5XN3 - chains A and B; structure by X-ray diffraction, 1.34 A resolution.

Chain A:
Name: SPRY domain-containing SOCS box protein 2
Source organism: Homo sapiens
UniProt: Q99619 (SPSB2_HUMAN); residue numbers follow UniProt; this construct covers 22-220
Sequence (209 residues; each row starts with the number of its first residue):
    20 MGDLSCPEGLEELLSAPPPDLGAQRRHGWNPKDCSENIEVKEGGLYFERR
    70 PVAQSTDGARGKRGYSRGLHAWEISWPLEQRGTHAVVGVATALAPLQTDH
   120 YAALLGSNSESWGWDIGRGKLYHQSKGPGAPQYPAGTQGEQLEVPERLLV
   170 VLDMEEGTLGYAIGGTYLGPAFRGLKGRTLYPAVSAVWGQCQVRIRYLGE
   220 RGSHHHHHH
Not modelled in the structure: 20-22, 222-228
Differences from the reference sequence: cloning artifact (20-21); expression tag (221-228)

Chain B:
Name: cR8 peptide from NOS2
Sequence (8 residues; numbered 1 to 8; the number before each row is that of its first residue):
     1 RGDINNNV
Covalent attachments: covalent link Arg1-Val8

Chain A / chain B interface:
Residue-residue contacts (18; chain A residue first):
  Arg68(A) with Asn7(B), hydrogen bond
  Pro70(A) with Asn7(B)
  Val71(A) with Asn7(B), hydrogen bond (backbone-side chain)
  Ala72(A) with Asn7(B)
  Gly101(A) with Asn5(B)
  Thr102(A) with Asn5(B), hydrogen bond (backbone-side chain)
  Tyr120(A) with Asp3(B), hydrogen bond; Asn5(B); Asn7(B), hydrogen bond
  Val206(A) with Asn5(B); Asn7(B), hydrogen bond (backbone-side chain)
  Trp207(A) with Ile4(B); Asn5(B); Asn6(B)
  Gly208(A) with Asn5(B), hydrogen bond (backbone-backbone); Asn6(B), hydrogen bond (backbone-side chain); Asn7(B), hydrogen bond (backbone-side chain)
  Gln209(A) with Asn6(B)
Interface residues without a listed pair, chain A (13 interface residues in all): Arg69, Gln73
Interface residues without a listed pair, chain B (6 interface residues in all): Val8

In short:
Chain A and chain B form an interface of 13 and 6 residues respectively, with 9 hydrogen bonds. Polar contacts
include Arg68(A)-Asn7(B), Val71(A)-Asn7(B) and Thr102(A)-Asn5(B).
Here chain A is SPRY domain-containing SOCS box protein 2 (Homo sapiens) and chain B is cR8 peptide from NOS2.
Entry 5XN3 (Crystal structure of SPSB2 in complex with a rational designed RGD containing cyclic peptide
inhibitor of ...) was determined by X-ray diffraction.
